Entry 6YB5 (X-ray diffraction, 1.59 A resolution); this record covers chains A and C of the 5 polymer chains in the assembly.

# Chain A
Molecule: Bacterial cellulose secretion regulator BcsQ
Source organism: Escherichia coli
UniProt: A0A0B1KWQ0 (A0A0B1KWQ0_ECOLX); residue numbers follow UniProt; this construct covers 1-250
Chain sequence (261 residues; numbered 1 to 261; the number before each row is that of its first residue):
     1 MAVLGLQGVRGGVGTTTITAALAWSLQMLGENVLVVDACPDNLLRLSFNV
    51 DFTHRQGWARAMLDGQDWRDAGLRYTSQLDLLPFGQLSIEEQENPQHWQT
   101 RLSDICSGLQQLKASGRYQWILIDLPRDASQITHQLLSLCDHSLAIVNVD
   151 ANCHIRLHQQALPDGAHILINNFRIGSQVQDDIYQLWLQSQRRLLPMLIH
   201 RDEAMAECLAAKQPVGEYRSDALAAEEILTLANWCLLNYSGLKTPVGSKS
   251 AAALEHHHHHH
Unresolved in the structure: 1, 245-261
Sequence notes: expression tag (251-261)
Bound ions: Mg2+: Thr16 (together with ATP)
Small-molecule neighbours:
  - ATP (adenosine-5'-triphosphate), molecule 1: Arg10, Asp150, Ala151, Asn152, Arg156
  - ATP, molecule 2: Gly11, Gly12, Val13, Gly14, Thr15, Thr16, Thr17, Asp41, Leu43, Asn171, Asn172, Ile199, His200, Arg201, Asp202, Met205, Ala206

# Chain C
Molecule: Bacterial cellulose secretion regulator BcsR
Source organism: Escherichia coli
UniProt: J7QAC9 (J7QAC9_ECOLX); residue numbers follow UniProt; this construct covers 1-62
Chain sequence (62 residues; each row starts with the number of its first residue):
     1 MNNNEPDTLPDPAIGYIFQNDIVALKQAFSLPDIDYADISQREQLAAALK
    51 RWPLLAEFAQQK
Unresolved in the structure: 1-36

# How chain A and chain C interact
Contacting residue pairs - 12 pairs, chain A then chain C:
  Asp51(A) with Glu57(C)
  Phe52(A) with Glu57(C), hydrogen bond (backbone-side chain); Phe58(C), hydrophobic
  Thr53(A) with Gln61(C)
  Glu207(A) with Trp52(C)
  Leu209(A) with Leu54(C)
  Ala210(A) with Trp52(C), hydrophobic; Pro53(C); Leu54(C), hydrogen bond (backbone-backbone)
  Ala211(A) with Pro53(C)
  Lys212(A) with Glu57(C), salt bridge
  Tyr218(A) with Trp52(C)
Other interface residues (no listed pair), chain A (10 interface residues in all): Val50

# Summary
10 residues of chain A face 6 of chain C across their interface, with 2 hydrogen bonds and 1 salt bridge.
Polar contacts include Lys212(A)-Glu57(C), Phe52(A)-Glu57(C) and Ala210(A)-Leu54(C). Bound to chain A: ATP.
Here chain A is Bacterial cellulose secretion regulator BcsQ and chain C is Bacterial cellulose secretion
regulator BcsR, both from Escherichia coli. Entry 6YB5 (Orthorhombic crystal structure of a native BcsRQ
complex crystallized in the presence of ADP) was determined by X-ray diffraction, deposited together with
6YAR, 6YAY, 6YB3, 6YBB and 6YBU.
